Entry 7DF9 (X-ray diffraction, 3.17 A resolution); this record covers chains A and H of the 4 polymer chains in the assembly.

Chain A:
Name: Beta-arrestin-1
From: Bos taurus
UniProt: P17870 (ARRB1_BOVIN); residue numbers follow UniProt; this construct covers 1-418
Sequence (426 residues; row label = number of the first residue in the row):
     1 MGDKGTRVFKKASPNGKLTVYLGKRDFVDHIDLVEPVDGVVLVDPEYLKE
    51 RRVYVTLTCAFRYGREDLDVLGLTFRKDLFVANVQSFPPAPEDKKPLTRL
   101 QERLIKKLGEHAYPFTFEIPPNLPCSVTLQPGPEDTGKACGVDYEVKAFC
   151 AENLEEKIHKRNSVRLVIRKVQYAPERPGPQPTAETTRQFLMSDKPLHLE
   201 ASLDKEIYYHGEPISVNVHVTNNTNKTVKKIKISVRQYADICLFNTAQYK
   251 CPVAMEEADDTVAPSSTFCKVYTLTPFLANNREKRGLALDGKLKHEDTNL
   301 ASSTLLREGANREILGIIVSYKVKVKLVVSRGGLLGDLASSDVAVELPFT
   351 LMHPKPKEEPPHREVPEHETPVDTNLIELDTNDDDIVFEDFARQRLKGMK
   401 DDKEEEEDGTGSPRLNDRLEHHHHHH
Unresolved in the structure: 1-4, 362-365, 369-426
Sequence notes: expression tag (419-426)
Curated features (UniProtKB/Swiss-Prot):
  - motif: Asp385 to Arg395 ([DE]-X(1,2)-F-X-X-[FL]-X-X-X-R motif)
  - binding site (1D-myo-inositol hexakisphosphate): Lys250, Met255, Lys324, Lys326
  - modified residue: Tyr47 (Phosphotyrosine), Ser412 (Phosphoserine)
From the paper describing this entry:
  - conformationally variable residues (loop rearrangement, side-chain flip): Phe61, Arg62, Tyr63, Arg65, Asp69, Lys77, Ser193 to Lys195, Leu243

Chain H:
Name: FAB30 heavy chain
From: Mus musculus
Sequence (249 residues; row label = number of the first residue in the row):
     1 MFVFSIATNAYAEISEVQLVESGGGLVQPGGSLRLSCAASGFNVYSSSIH
    51 WVRQAPGKGLEWVASISSYYGYTYYADSVKGRFTISADTSKNTAYLQMNS
   101 LRAEDTAVYYCARSRQFWYSGLDYWGQGTLVTVSSASTKGPSVFPLAPSS
   151 KSTSGGTAALGCLVKDYFPEPVTVSWNSGALTSGVHTFPAVLQSSGLYSL
   201 SSVVTVPSSSLGTQTYICNVNHKPSNTKVDKKVEPKSCDKTHHHHHHHH
Unresolved in the structure: 1-16, 178-182, 211-215, 235-249
Disulfides: Cys37-Cys111, Cys162-Cys218

Interface between chain A and chain H:
Contacting residue pairs - 27 pairs, chain A then chain H:
  His210(A) - Ser46(H)
  His210(A) - Phe117(H)
  Gly211(A) - Asn43(H)
  Gly211(A) - Tyr45(H)
  Gly211(A) - Ser46(H)
  Glu212(A) - Asn43(H)
  Pro213(A) - Asn43(H)
  Thr275(A) - Tyr45(H)
  Phe277(A) - Tyr45(H)  hydrophobic
  Phe277(A) - Tyr69(H)  hydrophobic
  Leu278(A) - Tyr69(H)  hydrogen bond (backbone-backbone)
  Ala279(A) - Ser68(H)
  Ala279(A) - Tyr69(H)  hydrogen bond (backbone-backbone)
  Ala279(A) - Tyr70(H)
  Arg282(A) - Tyr70(H)  hydrogen bond (side chain-backbone)
  Asp297(A) - Tyr70(H)  hydrogen bond (backbone-side chain)
  Asp297(A) - Tyr72(H)
  Thr298(A) - Tyr70(H)  hydrogen bond (backbone-side chain)
  Asn299(A) - Tyr69(H)
  Asn299(A) - Tyr70(H)
  Asn299(A) - Phe117(H)
  Leu300(A) - Tyr69(H)  hydrogen bond (backbone-side chain)
  His353(A) - Phe117(H)
  His353(A) - Trp118(H)
  Pro361(A) - Trp118(H)
  Glu367(A) - Tyr119(H)
  His368(A) - Tyr119(H)
Also at the interface, not in a pair above, chain A (18 interface residues in all): Tyr173
Also at the interface, not in a pair above, chain H (11 interface residues in all): Gly71

Overview:
18 residues of chain A face 11 of chain H across their interface, with 6 hydrogen bonds. Among the polar pairs
are Arg282(A)-Tyr70(H), Asp297(A)-Tyr70(H) and Thr298(A)-Tyr70(H). Curated annotation (UniProt) lists 4
residues binding 1D-myo-inositol hexakisphosphate on chain A. From the paper: conformational variability at
Phe61(A), Arg62(A) and Tyr63(A) among others.
Chain A is Beta-arrestin-1 (Bos taurus) and chain H is FAB30 heavy chain (Mus musculus); the structure,
Crystal of Arrestin2-V2Rpp-1-Fab30 complex, was determined by X-ray diffraction (same publication as 7DFA,
7DFB and 7DFC).
